2UXC - chains A and Q of the 23 polymer chains in the assembly; structure by X-ray diffraction, 2.90 A resolution.

Chain A:
Molecule: 16S ribosomal RNA
Source organism: Thermus thermophilus
Sequence (1522 nucleotides; each row starts with the number of its first residue; note: 42 numbers in that range are skipped by the numbering (no residue carries them; nothing is unmodelled there); a row labelled like 190A-190L holds insertion residues (190A, then the next letters in order); numbering starts at 0):
     0 UUUGUUGGAGAGUUUGAUCCUGGCUCAGGGUGAACGCUGGCGGCGUGCCU
    50 AAGACAUGCAAGUCGUGCGGG
    73 CCGCGGGGUUUU
    88 ACUCCG
    95 UGGUC
   101 AGCGGCGGACGGGUGAGUAACGCGUGGGU
  129A G
   130 ACCUACCCGGAAGAGGGGGACAACCCGGGGAAACUCGGGCUAAUCCCCCA
   180 UGUGGACCCGC
190A-190L CCCUUGGGGUGU
   191 GUCCAAAGGGCUUU
   216 GCCCGCUUCCGGAUGGGCCCGCGUCCCAUCAGCUAGUUGGUGGGGUAAUG
   266 GCCCACCAAGGCGACGACGGGUAGCCGGUCUGAGAGGAUGGCCGGCCACA
   316 GGGGCACUGAGACACGGGCCCCACUCCUACGGGAGGCAGCAGUUAGGAAU
   366 CUUCCGCAAUGGGCGCAAGCCUGACGGAGCGACGCCGCUUGGAGGAAGAA
   416 GCCCUUCGGGGUGUAAACUCCUGAA
   442 CCCGGGACGAAACCCCCGACGA
   474 GGGGACUGACGGUACCGGG
   494 GUAAUAGCGCCGGCCAACUCCGUGCCAGCAGCCGCGGUAAUACGGAGGGC
   544 GCGAGCGUUACCCGGAUUCACUGGGCGUAAAGGGCGUGUAGGCGGCCUGG
   594 GGCGUCCCAUGUGAAAGACCACGGCUCAACCGUGGGGGAGCGUGGGAUAC
   644 GCUCAGGCUAGACGGUGGGAGAGGGUGGUGGAAUUCCCGGAGUAGCGGUG
   694 AAAUGCGCAGAUACCGGGAGGAACGCCGAUGGCGAAGGCAGCCACCUGGU
   744 CCACCCGUGACGCUGAGGCGCGAAAGCGUGGGGAGCAAACCGGAUUAGAU
   794 ACCCGGGUAGUCCACGCCCUAAACGAUGCGCGCUAGGUCUCUGGGUCU
   848 CCUGGGGGCCGAAGCUAACGCGUUAAGCGCGCCGCCUGGGGAGUACGGCC
   898 GCAAGGCUGAAACUCAAAGGAAUUGACGGGGGCCCGCACAAGCGGUGGAG
   948 CAUGUGGUUUAAUUCGAAGCAACGCGAAGAACCUUACCAGGCCUUGACAU
   998 GCUAGG
 1003A G
  1004 AACCCGGGUGAAAGCCUGGGGUGCCCC
1030A-1030D GCGA
  1031 GGGGAGCCCUAGCACAGGUGCUGCAUGGCCGUCGUCAGCUCGUGCCGUGA
  1081 GGUGUUGGGUUAAGUCCCGCAACGAGCGCAACCCCCGCCGUUAGUUGCCA
  1131 GCGGUUCGGCCGGGCACUCUAACGGGACUGCCCGCGAAA
  1171 GCGGGAGGAAGGAGGGGACGACGUCUGGUCAGCAUGGCCCUUACGGCCUG
  1221 GGCGACACACGUGCUACAAUGCCCACUACAAAGCGAUGCCACCCGGCAAC
  1271 GGGGAGCUAAUCGCAAAAAGGUGGGCCCAGUUCGGAUUGGGGUCUGCAAC
  1321 CCGACCCCAUGAAGCCGGAAUCGCUAGUAAUCGCGGAUCAG
 1361A C
  1362 CAUGCCGCGGUGAAUACGUUCCCGGGCCUUGUACACACCGCCCGUCACGC
  1412 CAUGGGAGCGGGCUCUACCCGAAGUCGCCGGG
  1446 AGCCUACGGG
  1459 CAGGCGCCGAGGGUAGGGCCCGUGACUGGGGCGAAGUCGUAACAAGGUAG
  1509 CUGUACCGGAAGGUGCGGCUGGAUCACCUCCUUUCU
Not modelled in the structure: 0-4, 1535-1538
Ion coordination: Mg2+ site 1: U12, C526, A914; Mg2+ site 2: G15, U920; Mg2+ site 3: G21, G22; Mg2+ site 4 near G21 (its only coordinating residue here); Mg2+ site 5: C48, G115; Mg2+ site 6 near A51 (its only coordinating residue here); Mg2+ site 7 near A53 (its only coordinating residue here); Mg2+ site 8: C58, U387; Mg2+ site 9: G61, U62, G105; Mg2+ site 10: G69, G70, U98; Mg2+ site 11: G107, G326; Mg2+ site 12: A109, G331; 107 more Mg2+ sites not listed; 21 more K+ sites not listed
Ligand contacts: paromomycin (PAR): G1405, U1406, C1407, A1408, C1409, G1489, C1490, G1491, A1492, A1493, G1494, U1495, C1496

Chain Q:
Protein: Ribosomal protein S17
Source organism: Thermus thermophilus
Reference sequence: Q5SHP7 (RS17_THET8); residues 2-105 here correspond to UniProt positions 1-104 (UniProt number = residue number - 1)
Amino-acid sequence (105 residues; numbered 1 to 105; the number before each row is that of its first residue):
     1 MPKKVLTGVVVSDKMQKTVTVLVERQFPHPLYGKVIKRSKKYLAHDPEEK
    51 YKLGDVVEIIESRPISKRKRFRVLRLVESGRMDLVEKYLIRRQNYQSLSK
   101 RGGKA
Not modelled in the structure: 1
Construct notes: conflict Gln96 (Glu95 in Q5SHP7)
Ion coordination: Mg2+: Asp13, Met15, Glu49

How chain A and chain Q interact:
Contacting residue pairs (99; chain A residue first):
  G127(A) with Pro2(Q), hydrogen bond to the sugar; Glu61(Q), hydrogen bond to the base
  G128(A) with Pro2(Q), sugar contact; Lys3(Q), hydrogen bond to the phosphate; Glu61(Q), sugar contact
  U129(A) with Lys3(Q), salt bridge to the phosphate
  A130(A) with Arg63(Q), salt bridge to the phosphate; Pro64(Q), base contact
  U190E(A) with Lys3(Q), base contact; Ser62(Q), base contact; Arg63(Q), hydrogen bond to the sugar; Arg72(Q), hydrogen bond to the base
  G190F(A) with Arg63(Q), base contact
  C234(A) with Pro64(Q), sugar contact; Arg70(Q), sugar contact
  C235(A) with Glu61(Q), sugar contact; Arg70(Q), salt bridge to the phosphate; Phe71(Q), sugar contact
  G236(A) with Lys40(Q), salt bridge to the phosphate; Tyr42(Q), hydrogen bond to the phosphate
  C237(A) with Arg25(Q), hydrogen bond to the phosphate; Lys40(Q), salt bridge to the phosphate; Tyr42(Q), phosphate contact
  G238(A) with Arg25(Q), salt bridge to the phosphate
  A246(A) with Leu98(Q), hydrogen bond to the sugar; Ser99(Q), sugar contact
  G247(A) with Ser99(Q), phosphate contact; Lys100(Q), hydrogen bond to the phosphate
  U253(A) with Met15(Q), hydrogen bond to the sugar; Lys67(Q), salt bridge to the phosphate; Arg68(Q), phosphate contact
  G254(A) with Met15(Q), sugar contact; Gln16(Q), hydrogen bond to the base; Thr18(Q), hydrogen bond to the sugar; Ser66(Q), hydrogen bond to the phosphate; Lys67(Q), phosphate contact; Arg68(Q), phosphate contact; Lys69(Q), hydrogen bond to the phosphate
  G255(A) with Gln16(Q), sugar contact; Lys17(Q), hydrogen bond to the phosphate; Ile65(Q), phosphate contact; Ser66(Q), phosphate contact; Lys69(Q), salt bridge to the phosphate
  U256(A) with Lys17(Q), salt bridge to the phosphate
  U264(A) with Arg63(Q), sugar contact; Pro64(Q), hydrogen bond to the sugar
  G265(A) with Pro64(Q), sugar contact; Ile65(Q), phosphate contact; Ser66(Q), sugar contact; Lys67(Q), hydrogen bond to the sugar
  G266(A) with Lys67(Q), phosphate contact
  C267(A) with Lys67(Q), phosphate contact
  A273(A) with Gln16(Q), sugar contact
  G275(A) with Lys14(Q), salt bridge to the phosphate; Met15(Q), sugar contact
  G276(A) with Ser12(Q), hydrogen bond to the phosphate; Met15(Q), sugar contact; Thr20(Q), phosphate contact; Arg68(Q), hydrogen bond to the sugar
  C277(A) with Lys41(Q), salt bridge to the phosphate; Leu43(Q), phosphate contact; Arg68(Q), salt bridge to the phosphate; Arg92(Q), base contact
  G278(A) with Lys41(Q), salt bridge to the phosphate; Arg92(Q), hydrogen bond to the base; Tyr95(Q), base contact
  A279(A) with Arg91(Q), salt bridge to the phosphate; Tyr95(Q), hydrogen bond to the phosphate; Leu98(Q), base contact
  C280(A) with Lys37(Q), base contact; Arg38(Q), hydrogen bond to the sugar; Ser39(Q), hydrogen bond to the base; Arg91(Q), base contact
  C564(A) with Leu31(Q), base contact; Tyr32(Q), sugar contact
  U582(A) with Asn94(Q), hydrogen bond to the sugar; Ala105(Q), sugar contact
  A583(A) with Ile90(Q), sugar contact; Arg91(Q), sugar contact; Asn94(Q), sugar contact
  G584(A) with Lys87(Q), phosphate contact
  G585(A) with Lys34(Q), hydrogen bond to the phosphate; Lys37(Q), phosphate contact
  C586(A) with Lys34(Q), salt bridge to the phosphate
  G597(A) with Val35(Q), sugar contact
  U598(A) with Pro28(Q), phosphate contact
  G635(A) with Pro2(Q), sugar contact
  U636(A) with Pro2(Q), sugar contact
  A759(A) with Asn94(Q), base contact
  G760(A) with Asn94(Q), base contact; Ser97(Q), base contact; Leu98(Q), sugar contact; Ala105(Q), hydrogen bond to the base
  G761(A) with Gly103(Q), hydrogen bond to the sugar; Lys104(Q), base contact; Ala105(Q), base contact
  C762(A) with Arg101(Q), salt bridge to the phosphate
  G895(A) with Lys100(Q), phosphate contact
  C896(A) with Lys100(Q), salt bridge to the phosphate
Other interface residues (no listed pair), chain A (51 interface residues in all): U252, C272, A300, C596, G644, C647, C879
Other interface residues (no listed pair), chain Q (52 interface residues in all): Lys4, Gln26, His45, Arg81

Overview:
51 residues of chain A face 52 of chain Q across their interface, with 27 hydrogen bonds and 17 salt bridges.
Among the polar pairs are G127(A)-Glu61(Q), U190E(A)-Arg72(Q) and G254(A)-Gln16(Q). Bound to chain A:
paromomycin.
Here chain A is 16S ribosomal RNA and chain Q is Ribosomal protein S17, both from Thermus thermophilus. Entry
2UXC (Crystal structure of an extended tRNA anticodon stem loop in complex with its cognate mRNA UCGU ...) was
determined by X-ray diffraction, deposited together with 2UXD and 2UXB.
